PDB entry 6NBF | electron microscopy, 3.00 A resolution | chains R and A of the 6 polymer chains in the assembly

# Chain R
Molecule: Parathyroid hormone/parathyroid hormone-related peptide receptor
Organism: Homo sapiens
UniProtKB: Q03431 (PTH1R_HUMAN); residue numbers follow UniProt; this construct covers 27-502
Amino-acid sequence (478 residues; numbered 27 to 504; the number before each row is that of its first residue):
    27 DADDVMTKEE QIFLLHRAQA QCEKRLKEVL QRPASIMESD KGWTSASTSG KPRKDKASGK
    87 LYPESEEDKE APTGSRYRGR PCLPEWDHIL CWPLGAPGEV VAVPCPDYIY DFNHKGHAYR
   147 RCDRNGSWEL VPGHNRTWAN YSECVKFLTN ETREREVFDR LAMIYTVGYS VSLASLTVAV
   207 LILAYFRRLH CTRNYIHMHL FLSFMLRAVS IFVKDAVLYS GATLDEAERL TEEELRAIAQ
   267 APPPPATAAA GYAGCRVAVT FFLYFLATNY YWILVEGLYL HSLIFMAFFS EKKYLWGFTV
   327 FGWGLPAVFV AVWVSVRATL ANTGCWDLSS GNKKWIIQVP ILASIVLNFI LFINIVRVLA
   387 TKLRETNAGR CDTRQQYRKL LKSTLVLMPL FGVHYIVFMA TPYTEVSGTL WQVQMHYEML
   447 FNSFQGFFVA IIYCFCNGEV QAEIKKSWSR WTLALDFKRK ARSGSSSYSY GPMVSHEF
Not modelled in the structure: 27-30, 56-104, 247-275, 394-398, 482-504
Sequence notes: engineered mutation Ala188 (Gly in Q03431); expression tag (503-504)
Cystine bridges: Cys48-Cys117, Cys108-Cys148, Cys131-Cys170, Cys281-Cys351
From the paper describing this entry:
  - conformationally variable residues (helix shift): Thr410, Pro415 to Phe417
  - disease-associated variants - H223R: increased signaling (citing earlier work)

# Chain A
Molecule: Gs protein alpha subunit
Organism: Bos taurus
Amino-acid sequence (378 residues; numbered 1 to 394; 16 numbers in that range are skipped by the numbering (no residue carries them; nothing is unmodelled there); the number before each row is that of its first residue):
     1 MGCLGNSKTE DQRNEEKAQR EANKKIEKQL QKDKQVYRAT HRLLLLGAGE SGKSTIVKQM
    77 RILHVNGYSE EECKQYKAVV YSNTIQSIIA IIRAMGRLKI DFGDSARADD ARQLFVLAGA
   137 AEEGFMTAEL AGVIKRLWKD SGVQACFNRS REYQLNDSAA YYLNDLDRIA QPNYIPTQQD
   197 VLRTRVKTTG IFETKFQVDK VNFHMFDVGG QRDERRKWIQ CFNDVTAIIF VVASSSYNMV
   257 IREDNQTNRL QEALNLFKSI WNNRWLRTIS VILFLNKQDL LAEKVLAGKS KIEDYFPEFA
   317 RYTTPEDATP EPGEDPRVTR AKYFIRDEFL RISTASGDGR HYCYPHFTCA VDTENIRRVF
   377 NDCRDIIQRM HLRQYELL
Not modelled in the structure: 1-10, 77-204, 252-261, 304-306

# Interface between chain R and chain A
Contacting residue pairs - 21 pairs, chain R then chain A:
  Arg219(R) with Tyr391(A)
  His223(R) with Tyr391(A)
  Tyr305(R) with Tyr391(A)
  Leu306(R) with Tyr391(A), hydrophobic
  Leu309(R) with His387(A); Tyr391(A), hydrophobic
  Ile310(R) with Gln384(A), hydrogen bond (backbone-side chain); Leu388(A), hydrophobic
  Leu385(R) with Leu388(A), hydrophobic
  Lys388(R) with Asp381(A), salt bridge; Gln384(A), hydrogen bond; Arg385(A), hydrogen bond (backbone-side chain); Leu394(A)
  Leu389(R) with Leu394(A), hydrophobic
  Glu391(R) with Asp381(A)
  Thr392(R) with Tyr358(A)
  Lys405(R) with Leu393(A); Leu394(A)
  Ser409(R) with Leu393(A), hydrogen bond (side chain-backbone)
  Asn463(R) with Glu392(A)
  Gly464(R) with Glu392(A)
Interface residues without a listed pair, chain R (16 interface residues in all): Ala313
Interface residues without a listed pair, chain A (12 interface residues in all): Arg380, Gln390

# Summary
16 residues of chain R and 12 residues of chain A are in contact, with 4 hydrogen bonds and 1 salt bridge.
Among the polar pairs are Lys388(R)-Asp381(A), Ile310(R)-Gln384(A) and Lys388(R)-Gln384(A). From the paper:
H223R of chain R increases signaling; conformational variability at Thr410(R) and Pro415(R).
Here chain R is Parathyroid hormone/parathyroid hormone-related peptide receptor (Homo sapiens) and chain A is
Gs protein alpha subunit (Bos taurus). Entry 6NBF (Cryo-EM structure of parathyroid hormone receptor type 1 in
complex with a long-acting parathyroid hormone analog ...) was determined by electron microscopy, deposited
together with 6NBH and 6NBI.
